PDB entry 3ONK | X-ray diffraction, 2.09 A resolution | chain A

# Chain A
Name: Epsin-3
Organism: Saccharomyces cerevisiae
Notes: fragment: ENTH domain, residues 28-170
UniProtKB: P47160 (ENT3_YEAST); residue numbers follow UniProt; this construct covers 28-170
Amino-acid sequence (150 residues; row label = number of the first residue in the row):
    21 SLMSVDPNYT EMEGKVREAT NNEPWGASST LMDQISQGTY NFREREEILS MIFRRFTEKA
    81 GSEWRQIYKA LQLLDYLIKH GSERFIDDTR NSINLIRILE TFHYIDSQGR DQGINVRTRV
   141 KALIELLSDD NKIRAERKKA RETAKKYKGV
Disordered / not traced: 21-27, 165-170
Construct notes: expression tag (21-27)
From the paper describing this entry:
  - mutagenesis - R157E: decreased localization to endogenous Vti1p

# Summary
The paper reports that R157E reduces localization to endogenous Vti1p.
Chain A is Epsin-3 (Saccharomyces cerevisiae); the structure, yeast Ent3_ENTH domain, was determined by X-ray
diffraction together with 3ONJ and 3ONL from the same study.
